PDB entry 7ADD | electron microscopy, 4.30 A resolution (low resolution: residue-level contacts below are approximate; hydrogen-bond / salt-bridge calls are withheld) | chains Y and R of the 15 polymer chains in the assembly

# Chain Y
Protein: DNA-directed RNA polymerase subunit beta'
From: Escherichia coli
Notes: EC 2.7.7.6
Reference sequence: C3SIA2 (C3SIA2_ECOLX); residue numbers follow UniProt; this construct covers 1-1407
Chain sequence (1416 residues; row label = number of the first residue in the row):
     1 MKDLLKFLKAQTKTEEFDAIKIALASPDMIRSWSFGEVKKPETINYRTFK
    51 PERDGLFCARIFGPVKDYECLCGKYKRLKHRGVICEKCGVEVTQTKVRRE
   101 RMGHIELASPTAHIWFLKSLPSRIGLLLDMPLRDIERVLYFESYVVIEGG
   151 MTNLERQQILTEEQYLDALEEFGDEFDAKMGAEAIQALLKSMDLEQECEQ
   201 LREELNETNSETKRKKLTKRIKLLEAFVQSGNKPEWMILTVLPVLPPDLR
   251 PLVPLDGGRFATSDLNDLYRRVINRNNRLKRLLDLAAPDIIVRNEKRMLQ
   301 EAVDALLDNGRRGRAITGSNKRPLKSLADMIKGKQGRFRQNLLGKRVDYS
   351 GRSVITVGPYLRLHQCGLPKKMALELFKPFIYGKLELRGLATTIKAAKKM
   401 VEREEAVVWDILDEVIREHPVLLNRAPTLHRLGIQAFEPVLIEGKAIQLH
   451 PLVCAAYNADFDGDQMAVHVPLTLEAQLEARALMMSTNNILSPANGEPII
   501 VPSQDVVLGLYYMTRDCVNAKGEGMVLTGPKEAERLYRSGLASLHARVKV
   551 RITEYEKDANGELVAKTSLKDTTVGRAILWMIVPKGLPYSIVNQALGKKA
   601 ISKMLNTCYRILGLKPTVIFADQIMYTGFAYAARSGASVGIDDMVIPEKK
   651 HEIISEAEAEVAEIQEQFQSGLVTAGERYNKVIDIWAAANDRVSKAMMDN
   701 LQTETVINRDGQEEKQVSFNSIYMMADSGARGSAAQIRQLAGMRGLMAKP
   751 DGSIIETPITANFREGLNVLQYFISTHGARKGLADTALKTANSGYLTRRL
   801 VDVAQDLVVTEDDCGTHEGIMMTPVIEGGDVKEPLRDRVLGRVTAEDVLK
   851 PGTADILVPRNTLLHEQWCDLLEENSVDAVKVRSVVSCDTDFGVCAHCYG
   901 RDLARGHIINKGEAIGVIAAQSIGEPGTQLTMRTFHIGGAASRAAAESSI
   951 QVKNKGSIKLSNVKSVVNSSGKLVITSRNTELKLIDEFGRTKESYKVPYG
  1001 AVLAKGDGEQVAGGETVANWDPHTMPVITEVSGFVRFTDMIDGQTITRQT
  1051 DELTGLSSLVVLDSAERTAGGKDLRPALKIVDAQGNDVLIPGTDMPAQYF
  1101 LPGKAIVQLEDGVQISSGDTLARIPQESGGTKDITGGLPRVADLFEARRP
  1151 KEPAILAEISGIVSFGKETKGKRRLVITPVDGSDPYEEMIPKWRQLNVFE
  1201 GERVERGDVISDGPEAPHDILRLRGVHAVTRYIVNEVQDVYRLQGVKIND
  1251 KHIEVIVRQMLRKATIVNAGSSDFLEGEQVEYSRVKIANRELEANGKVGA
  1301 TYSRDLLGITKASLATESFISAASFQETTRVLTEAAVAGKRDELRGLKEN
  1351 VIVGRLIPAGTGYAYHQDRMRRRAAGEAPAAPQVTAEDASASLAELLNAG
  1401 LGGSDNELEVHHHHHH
Disordered / not traced: 1-15, 1374-1416
Sequence notes: expression tag (1408-1416)
Ion coordination: Zn2+ site 1: Cys70, Cys72, Cys85; Mg2+: Asp460, Asp462, Asp464 (shared with C99(R) of chain R); Zn2+ site 2: Cys814, Cys888, Cys895, Cys898
From the paper describing this entry:
  - mutagenesis - C72H, C85H, E86K: decreased growth in response to rhoY80C

# Chain R
Molecule: rut RNA
Sequence (99 nucleotides; numbered 1 to 99; the number before each row is that of its first residue):
     1 GGGAUAACCCCGCUCUUACACAUUCCAGCCCUGAAAAAGGGCAUCAAAUU
    51 AAACCACACCUAUGGUGUAUGUCAAAUUAAACCACACCUGGCGUGUGGC
Disordered / not traced: 1-18, 27-79
Ion coordination: Mg2+: C99 (shared with Asp460(Y), Asp462(Y), Asp464(Y) of chain Y)

# Chain Y / chain R interface
Residue-residue contacts - 17 pairs, chain Y then chain R:
  Arg77(Y) with U24(R)
  Lys79(Y) with U23(R); U24(R)
  His80(Y) with U23(R)
  Val253(Y) with U89(R)
  Leu255(Y) with U89(R)
  Arg259(Y) with G91(R)
  Asn320(Y) with C92(R); G93(R)
  Met330(Y) with C92(R)
  Gln335(Y) with C92(R); G93(R)
  Arg346(Y) with G90(R)
  Arg425(Y) with C99(R)
  Asp460(Y) with C99(R)
  Asp462(Y) with C99(R)
  Asp464(Y) with C99(R)
Other interface residues (no listed pair), chain Y (17 interface residues in all): Arg322, Gln340, Arg352
Other interface residues (no listed pair), chain R (9 interface residues in all): G98

# Overview
17 residues of chain Y and 9 residues of chain R are in contact. The Zn2+ site 1 is built by Cys70(Y),
Cys72(Y) and Cys85(Y). C99(R), Asp460(Y), Asp462(Y) and Asp464(Y) form the Mg2+ site. The paper reports that
C72H, C85H and E86K of chain Y reduce growth in response to rhoY80C.
Here chain Y is DNA-directed RNA polymerase subunit beta' (Escherichia coli) and chain R is rut RNA. Entry
7ADD (Transcription termination intermediate complex IIIa) was determined by electron microscopy together with
6Z9P, 6Z9Q, 6Z9R, 6Z9S, 6Z9T, 7ADB, 7ADC and 7ADE from the same study.
